Entry 6M0X (X-ray diffraction, 2.56 A resolution); this record covers chains A and D of the 4 polymer chains in the assembly.

[Chain A]
Protein: CRISPR-associated endonuclease Cas9 1
From: Streptococcus thermophilus LMD-9
Notes: EC 3.1.-.-
Reference sequence: Q03LF7 (CAS9A_STRTD); residue numbers follow UniProt; this construct covers 2-1121
Sequence (1122 residues; numbered 0 to 1121; the number before each row is that of its first residue; numbering starts at 0):
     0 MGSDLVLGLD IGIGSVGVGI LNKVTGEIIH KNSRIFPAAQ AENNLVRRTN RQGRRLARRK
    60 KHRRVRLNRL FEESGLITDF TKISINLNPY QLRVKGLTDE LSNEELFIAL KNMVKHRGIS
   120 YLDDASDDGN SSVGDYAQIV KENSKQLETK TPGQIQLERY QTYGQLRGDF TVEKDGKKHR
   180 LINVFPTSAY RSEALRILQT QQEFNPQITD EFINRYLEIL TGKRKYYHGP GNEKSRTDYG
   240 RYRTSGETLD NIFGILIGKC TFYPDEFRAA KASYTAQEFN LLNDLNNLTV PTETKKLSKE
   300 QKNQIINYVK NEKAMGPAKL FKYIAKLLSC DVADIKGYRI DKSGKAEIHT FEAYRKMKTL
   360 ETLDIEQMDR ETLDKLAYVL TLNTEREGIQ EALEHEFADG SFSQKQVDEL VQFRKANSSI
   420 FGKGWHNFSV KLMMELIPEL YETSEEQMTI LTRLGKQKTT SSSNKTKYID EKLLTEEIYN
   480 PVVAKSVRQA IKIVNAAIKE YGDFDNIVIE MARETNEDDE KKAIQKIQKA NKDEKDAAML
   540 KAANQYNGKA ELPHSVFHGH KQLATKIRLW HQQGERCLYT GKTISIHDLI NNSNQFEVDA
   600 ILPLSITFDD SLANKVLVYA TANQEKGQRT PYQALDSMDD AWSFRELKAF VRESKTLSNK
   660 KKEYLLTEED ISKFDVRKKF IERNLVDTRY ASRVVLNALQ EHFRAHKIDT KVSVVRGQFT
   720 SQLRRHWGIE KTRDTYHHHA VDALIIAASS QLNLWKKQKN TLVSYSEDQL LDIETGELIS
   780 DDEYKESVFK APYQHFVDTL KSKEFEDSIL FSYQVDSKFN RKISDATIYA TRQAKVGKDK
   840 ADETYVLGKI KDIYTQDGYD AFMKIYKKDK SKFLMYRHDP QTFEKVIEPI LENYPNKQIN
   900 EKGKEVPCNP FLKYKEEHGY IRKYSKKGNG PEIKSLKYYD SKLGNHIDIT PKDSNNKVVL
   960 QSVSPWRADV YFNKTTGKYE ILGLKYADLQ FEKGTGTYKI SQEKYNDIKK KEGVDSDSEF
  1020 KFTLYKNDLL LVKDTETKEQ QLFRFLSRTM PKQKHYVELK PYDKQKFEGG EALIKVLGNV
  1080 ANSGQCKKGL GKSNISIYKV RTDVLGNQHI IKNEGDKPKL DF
Not modelled in the structure: 0-3, 121-148, 292-294, 328-329, 455-466, 676-679, 754-790
Differences from the reference sequence: initiating methionine (0); expression tag (1); engineered mutation Ala599 (His in Q03LF7)
Curated features (UniProtKB/Swiss-Prot):
  - active site: Asp9 (For RuvC-like nuclease domain)
  - binding site (Mg(2+)): Asp9, Glu509, Glu513, His738
Bound ions: barium ion site 1 near Asp168 (its only coordinating residue here); barium ion site 2: Lys357, Leu359, Asp363; Mg2+ site 1: Asp398, Ser1082; barium ion site 3: Gly421 (shared with 1 residue of chain C); barium ion site 4 near Thr514 (its only coordinating residue here); Mg2+ site 2: Asp598, Asn622 (shared with 2 residues of chain C); barium ion site 5: Asp824, Ser961; barium ion site 6 near Lys848 (its only coordinating residue here)

[Chain D]
Molecule: 8-nt DNA strand
Sequence (8 nucleotides; numbered 1 to 8; the number before each row is that of its first residue):
     1 AAAGGAGC

[Interface between chain A and chain D]
Residue-residue contacts (27; chain A residue first):
  Phe673(A) with DA1(D), base contact
  Lys867(A) with DG7(D), salt bridge to the phosphate
  Ser940(A) with DG5(D), phosphate contact; DA6(D), phosphate contact
  Lys941(A) with DG5(D), phosphate contact; DA6(D), hydrogen bond to the phosphate
  Gly943(A) with DG5(D), phosphate contact
  Asn944(A) with DG4(D), phosphate contact; DG5(D), hydrogen bond to the phosphate
  Ser961(A) with DA3(D), sugar contact
  Val962(A) with DA3(D), hydrogen bond to the phosphate; DG4(D), hydrogen bond to the phosphate
  Pro964(A) with DA3(D), phosphate contact
  Lys984(A) with DG4(D), salt bridge to the phosphate
  Lys1025(A) with DA2(D), salt bridge to the phosphate
  Leu1045(A) with DA2(D), phosphate contact
  Ser1046(A) with DA3(D), hydrogen bond to the phosphate
  Met1049(A) with DG4(D), base contact; DG5(D), base contact
  Pro1050(A) with DG4(D), phosphate contact
  Glu1057(A) with DA2(D), sugar contact
  Lys1059(A) with DA2(D), salt bridge to the phosphate
  Gln1084(A) with DA2(D), base contact; DA3(D), hydrogen bond to the base; DG4(D), base contact
  Lys1086(A) with DA3(D), base contact; DG4(D), hydrogen bond to the base
Other interface residues (no listed pair), chain A (21 interface residues in all): Ser963, Thr1048

[Overview]
21 residues of chain A face 7 of chain D across their interface, with 7 hydrogen bonds and 4 salt bridges.
Among the polar pairs are Gln1084(A)-DA3(D), Lys1086(A)-DG4(D) and Lys941(A)-DA6(D). UniProt lists active-site
residue Asp9(A) and 4 Mg2+-binding residues on chain A.
Here chain A is CRISPR-associated endonuclease Cas9 1 (Streptococcus thermophilus LMD-9) and chain D is an
8-nt DNA strand. Entry 6M0X (Crystal structure of Streptococcus thermophilus Cas9 in complex with AGGA PAM)
was determined by X-ray diffraction, deposited together with 6M0V and 6M0W.
